PDB entry 1K0E | X-ray diffraction, 2.00 A resolution | chain A

== Chain A ==
Name: p-aminobenzoate synthase component I
From: Escherichia coli
Notes: EC 4.1.3.-
UniProtKB: P05041 (PABB_ECOLI); residues 1-453 here = UniProt positions 1-453
Sequence (453 residues; each row starts with the number of its first residue):
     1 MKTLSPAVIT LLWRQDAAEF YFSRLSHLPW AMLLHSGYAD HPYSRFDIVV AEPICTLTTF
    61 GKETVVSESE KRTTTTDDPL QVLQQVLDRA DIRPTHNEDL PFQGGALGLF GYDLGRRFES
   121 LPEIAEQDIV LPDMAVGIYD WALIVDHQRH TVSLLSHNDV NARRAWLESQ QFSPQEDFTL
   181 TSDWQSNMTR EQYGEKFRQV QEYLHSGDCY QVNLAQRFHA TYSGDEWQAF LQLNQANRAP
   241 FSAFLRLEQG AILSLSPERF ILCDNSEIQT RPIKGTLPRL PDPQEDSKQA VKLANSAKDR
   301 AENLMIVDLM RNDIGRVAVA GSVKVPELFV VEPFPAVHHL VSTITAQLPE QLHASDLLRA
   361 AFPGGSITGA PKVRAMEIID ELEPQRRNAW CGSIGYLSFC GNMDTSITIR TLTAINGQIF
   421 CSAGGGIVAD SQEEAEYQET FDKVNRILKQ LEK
Not modelled in the structure: 1-2, 280-293
Small-molecule neighbours: tryptophan (TRP): Leu-34, His-35, Ser-36, Tyr-43, Ser-44, Arg-45, Phe-46, Pro-240, Phe-241, Ser-242, Arg-259, Ile-394, Gly-395, Asp-404, Thr-405, Ser-406
Curated features (UniProtKB/Swiss-Prot):
  - active site: Glu-258 (Proton donor), Lys-274 (N6-(4-deoxychorismate)-lysine intermediate)
  - binding site (L-tryptophan): Ser-36, Tyr-43 to Phe-46, Pro-240 to Ser-242
  - mutagenesis: Glu-258 (E258A: The reaction is extremely slow; E258D: The reaction is extremely slow), Lys-274 (K274A: Absence of covalent intermediate. Addition of ammonia allows the formation of the covalent intermediate and shows that ammonia can replace the function of K-274. Reduced catalytic efficiency ...), Gly-275 (G275S: Catalytically inactive for both the glutamine-dependent and ammonia-dependent reactions and fails to interact with PabA), Arg-311 (R311K: Catalytically active in the NH3-dependent, but inactive for the glutamine-dependent reactions and fails to complex with PabA), Arg-316 (R316H: Catalytically inactive for both the glutamine-dependent and ammonia-dependent reactions and fails to interact with PabA), Ser-322 (S322T: Complete loss of aminodeoxychorismate synthase activity), His-339 (H339W: Catalytically inactive for both the glutamine-dependent and ammonia-dependent reactions and fails to interact with PabA)
Reported in the primary citation:
  - binding site for formate: Arg-410
  - catalytic residues: Asp-299, Glu-302, Glu-436, Glu-439 (proposed by the authors, not directly observed)
  - specificity-determining residues: Lys-274 (proposed by the authors, not directly observed)
  - binding site for tryptophan: Leu-34, Phe-241, Ile-394, Tyr-396, Asp-404
  - conformationally variable residues (order/disorder transition): Ala-301 to Gly-315, Val-331 to His-339
  - mutagenesis - T270G, R271G, G275I, H339I: decreased catalytic activity (citing earlier work)
  - mutagenesis - E202G, R311K, R316H, P371L: abolished binding to PabA (citing earlier work)

== In short ==
Bound to chain A: tryptophan. Curated annotation (UniProt) lists active-site residues Glu-258 and Lys-274, 8
L-tryptophan-binding residues and 7 mutagenesis sites. The paper reports catalytic residues Asp-299, Glu-302
and Glu-436 among others; T270G, R271G and G275I, among others, reduce catalytic activity; 8 substitutions
were tested in all.
Chain A is p-aminobenzoate synthase component I (Escherichia coli); the structure, The crystal structure of
aminodeoxychorismate synthase from formate grown crystals, was determined by X-ray diffraction, deposited
together with 1K0G.
